3WT4 - chains A and D of the 4 polymer chains in the assembly; structure by X-ray diffraction, 2.30 A resolution.

Chain A (and D):
Name: Probable M18 family aminopeptidase 2
Organism: Pseudomonas aeruginosa
Notes: EC 3.4.11.-; chain D of this document is another copy of the same molecule, construct and numbering; everything in this record applies to it too
UniProt: Q9HYZ3 (APEB_PSEAE); numbering as in UniProt (aligned over 1-429)
Amino-acid sequence (429 residues; numbered 1 to 429; the number before each row is that of its first residue):
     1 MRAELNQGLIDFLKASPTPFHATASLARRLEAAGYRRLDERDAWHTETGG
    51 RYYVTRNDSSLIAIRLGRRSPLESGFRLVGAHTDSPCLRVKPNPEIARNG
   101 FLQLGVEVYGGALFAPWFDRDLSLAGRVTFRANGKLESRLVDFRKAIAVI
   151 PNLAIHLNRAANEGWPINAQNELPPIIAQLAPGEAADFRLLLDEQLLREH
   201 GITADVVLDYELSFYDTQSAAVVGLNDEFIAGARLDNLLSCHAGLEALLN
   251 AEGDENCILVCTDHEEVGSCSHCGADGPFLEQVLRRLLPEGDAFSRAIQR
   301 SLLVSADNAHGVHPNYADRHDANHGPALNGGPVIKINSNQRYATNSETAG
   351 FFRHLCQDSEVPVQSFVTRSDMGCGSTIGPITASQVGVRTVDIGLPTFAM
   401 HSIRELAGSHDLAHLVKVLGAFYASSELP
Not modelled in the structure: 374-377
Swiss-Prot annotation at these positions:
  - binding site (Zn(2+)): His82, His156, His401

How chain A and chain D interact:
Residue-residue contacts - 163 pairs, chain A then chain D:
  Arg98(A) with Pro314(D), hydrogen bond (side chain-backbone); Asn315(D), hydrogen bond
  Asn99(A) with Val312(D); Pro314(D); Ala317(D)
  Phe101(A) with Phe229(D), hydrophobic; Val312(D); Pro314(D), hydrophobic; Phe398(D), hydrophobic
  Gln103(A) with Pro314(D); Asn315(D), hydrogen bond
  Gly111(A) with Ile155(D)
  Ala112(A) with Ile155(D); Asn162(D), hydrogen bond (backbone-side chain)
  Leu113(A) with Leu153(D); Ile155(D), hydrophobic; Ala161(D), hydrophobic; Asn162(D)
  Phe114(A) with Asn162(D), hydrogen bond (backbone-side chain)
  Pro116(A) with Asn152(D)
  Phe118(A) with Arg120(D), hydrogen bond (backbone-side chain); Tyr316(D)
  Asp119(A) with Arg120(D), hydrogen bond (backbone-side chain); Ala399(D); Ser402(D), hydrogen bond; Arg404(D)
  Arg120(A) with Phe118(D), hydrogen bond (side chain-backbone); Asp119(D), hydrogen bond (side chain-backbone); Arg120(D)
  Asp121(A) with Gln218(D), hydrogen bond; Ala221(D); Val223(D); Ala231(D); Arg404(D), salt bridge
  Lys145(A) with Gly224(D), hydrogen bond (side chain-backbone); Leu225(D), hydrogen bond (side chain-backbone); Asp227(D), salt bridge
  Ala146(A) with Val223(D); Gly224(D), hydrogen bond (backbone-backbone)
  Ile147(A) with Gly224(D); Leu225(D)
  Val149(A) with Leu406(D), hydrophobic
  Pro151(A) with His313(D), hydrogen bond (backbone-side chain); Phe398(D), hydrophobic
  Asn152(A) with Pro116(D); His313(D); Ala399(D), hydrogen bond (backbone-backbone)
  Leu153(A) with Leu113(D); Tyr316(D), hydrophobic; Arg319(D)
  Ala154(A) with His310(D); Ala399(D); Met400(D)
  Ile155(A) with Gly111(D); Ala112(D); Leu113(D), hydrophobic; Met400(D), hydrogen bond (backbone-backbone); His401(D)
  His156(A) with His310(D); Met400(D); His401(D)
  Leu157(A) with His310(D); Arg319(D), hydrogen bond (backbone-side chain); His320(D); Met372(D)
  Asn158(A) with Arg319(D)
  Ala161(A) with Leu113(D), hydrophobic
  Asn162(A) with Ala112(D), hydrogen bond (side chain-backbone); Leu113(D); Phe114(D), hydrogen bond (side chain-backbone); Trp165(D); Pro166(D); Ile167(D), hydrogen bond (backbone-backbone)
  Glu163(A) with Trp165(D); Pro166(D)
  Gly164(A) with Gly164(D); Trp165(D)
  Trp165(A) with Asn162(D); Glu163(D); Gly164(D)
  Pro166(A) with Asn162(D); Glu163(D)
  Ile167(A) with Asn162(D), hydrogen bond (backbone-backbone)
  Asn171(A) with Asn315(D)
  Glu172(A) with Asn315(D); Tyr316(D), hydrogen bond
  Pro174(A) with Asn315(D), hydrogen bond (backbone-side chain)
  Ile176(A) with Phe229(D), hydrophobic; Pro314(D), hydrophobic; Phe398(D), hydrophobic
  Ile177(A) with Gly224(D); Leu225(D), hydrogen bond (backbone-backbone); Glu228(D)
  Ala178(A) with Asn226(D); Glu228(D)
  Gln179(A) with Glu228(D), hydrogen bond (backbone-side chain); Leu328(D), hydrogen bond (side chain-backbone); Asn329(D), hydrogen bond
  Gln218(A) with Asp121(D); Gln218(D)
  Ala221(A) with Asp121(D)
  Val223(A) with Asp121(D); Ala146(D)
  Gly224(A) with Lys145(D), hydrogen bond (backbone-side chain); Ala146(D), hydrogen bond (backbone-backbone); Ile147(D); Ile177(D)
  Leu225(A) with Lys145(D); Ile147(D); Ile177(D), hydrogen bond (backbone-backbone); Leu191(D), hydrophobic
  Asn226(A) with Ala178(D)
  Asp227(A) with Lys145(D), salt bridge
  Glu228(A) with Ile177(D); Ala178(D); Gln179(D), hydrogen bond (side chain-backbone)
  Phe229(A) with Phe101(D), hydrophobic; Ile176(D), hydrophobic
  Ala231(A) with Asp121(D)
  His310(A) with Ala154(D); His156(D); Leu157(D)
  Val312(A) with Asn99(D); Phe101(D)
  His313(A) with Pro151(D), hydrogen bond (side chain-backbone); Asn152(D)
  Pro314(A) with Arg98(D), hydrogen bond (backbone-side chain); Asn99(D); Phe101(D), hydrophobic; Gln103(D); Ile176(D), hydrophobic
  Asn315(A) with Arg98(D), hydrogen bond; Gln103(D), hydrogen bond; Asn171(D); Glu172(D), hydrogen bond (side chain-backbone); Pro174(D), hydrogen bond (side chain-backbone)
  Tyr316(A) with Phe118(D); Leu153(D), hydrophobic; Glu172(D), hydrogen bond
  Ala317(A) with Asn99(D)
  Arg319(A) with Leu153(D); Leu157(D), hydrogen bond (side chain-backbone); Asn158(D)
  His320(A) with Leu157(D)
  Leu328(A) with Gln179(D), hydrogen bond (backbone-side chain)
  Asn329(A) with Gln179(D), hydrogen bond
  Arg341(A) with Arg159(D)
  Met372(A) with Leu157(D)
  Phe398(A) with Phe101(D), hydrophobic; Pro151(D), hydrophobic; Ile176(D), hydrophobic
  Ala399(A) with Asp119(D); Asn152(D), hydrogen bond (backbone-backbone); Ala154(D)
  Met400(A) with Ala154(D); Ile155(D), hydrogen bond (backbone-backbone); His156(D)
  His401(A) with Ile155(D); His156(D)
  Ser402(A) with Asp119(D), hydrogen bond
  Arg404(A) with Asp119(D); Asp121(D), salt bridge
  Leu406(A) with Val149(D), hydrophobic
Interface residues without a listed pair, chain A (72 interface residues in all): Ala115, Leu173, Leu191
Interface residues without a listed pair, chain D (73 interface residues in all): Ala115, Ala148, Leu173

In short:
Chain A and chain D form an interface of 72 and 73 residues respectively, with 45 hydrogen bonds and 4 salt
bridges. Polar pairs include Asp121(A)-Arg404(D), Lys145(A)-Asp227(D) and Arg98(A)-Pro314(D). UniProt lists 3
Zn2+-binding residues on chain A.
Both chains are Probable M18 family aminopeptidase 2 (Pseudomonas aeruginosa). Entry 3WT4 (Structural and
kinetic bases for the metal preference of the M18 aminopeptidase from Pseudomonas aeruginosa) was determined
by X-ray diffraction together with 4NJQ, 4NJR, 4OID and 4OIW from the same study.
